Entry 8FRS (electron microscopy, 3.96 A resolution); this record covers chains E and G of the 14 polymer chains in the assembly.

[Chain E (and G)]
Name: Major structural protein
From: Pseudomonas phage vB_PaeM_E217
Notes: chain G of this document is another copy of the same molecule, construct and numbering; everything in this record applies to it too
UniProt: A0A2K8HL59 (A0A2K8HL59_9CAUD); residues 66-382 here = UniProt positions 66-382
Sequence (317 residues; row label = number of the first residue in the row):
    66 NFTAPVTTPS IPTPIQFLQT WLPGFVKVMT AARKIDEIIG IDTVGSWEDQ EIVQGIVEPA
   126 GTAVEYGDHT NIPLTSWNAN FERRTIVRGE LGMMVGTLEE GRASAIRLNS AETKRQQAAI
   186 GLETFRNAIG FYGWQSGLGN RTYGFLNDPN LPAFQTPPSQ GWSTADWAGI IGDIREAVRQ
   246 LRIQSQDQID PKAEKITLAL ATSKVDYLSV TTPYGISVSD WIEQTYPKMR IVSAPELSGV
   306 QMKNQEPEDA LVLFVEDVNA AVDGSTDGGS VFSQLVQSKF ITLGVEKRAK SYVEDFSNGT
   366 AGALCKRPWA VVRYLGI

[Interface between chain E and chain G]
Residue-residue contacts (9):
  Tyr131(E) with Thr162(G), hydrogen bond; Leu163(G), hydrophobic; Lys355(G)
  Gly132(E) with Lys355(G), hydrogen bond (backbone-side chain)
  Asp133(E) with Thr162(G); Leu163(G), hydrogen bond (side chain-backbone); Glu164(G), hydrogen bond (side chain-backbone); Lys355(G)
  Thr135(E) with Lys355(G), hydrogen bond (backbone-side chain)
Other interface residues (no listed pair), chain E (7 interface residues in all): His134, Asn136, Ile137
Other interface residues (no listed pair), chain G (7 interface residues in all): Met159, Gly161, Ala354

[In short]
The chain E/chain G interface involves 7 residues from each chain, with 5 hydrogen bonds. Polar pairs include
Tyr131(E)-Thr162(G), Gly132(E)-Lys355(G) and Asp133(E)-Leu163(G).
Chain E and chain G are both Major structural protein (Pseudomonas phage vB_PaeM_E217); the structure,
Pseudomonas phage E217 5-fold vertex (capsid and decorating proteins), was determined by electron microscopy,
deposited together with 8ENV, 8FUV, 8FVG and 8FVH.
